PDB entry 4KOP | X-ray diffraction, 1.75 A resolution | chains C and D of the 4 polymer chains in the assembly

== Chain C (and D) ==
Molecule: Single-stranded DNA-binding protein WHY2, mitochondrial
Source organism: Arabidopsis thaliana
Notes: chain D of this document is another copy of the same molecule, construct and numbering; everything in this record applies to it too
UniProt: Q8VYF7 (WHY2_ARATH); residue numbers follow UniProt; this construct covers 45-212
Amino-acid sequence (177 residues; numbered 44 to 220; the number before each row is that of its first residue):
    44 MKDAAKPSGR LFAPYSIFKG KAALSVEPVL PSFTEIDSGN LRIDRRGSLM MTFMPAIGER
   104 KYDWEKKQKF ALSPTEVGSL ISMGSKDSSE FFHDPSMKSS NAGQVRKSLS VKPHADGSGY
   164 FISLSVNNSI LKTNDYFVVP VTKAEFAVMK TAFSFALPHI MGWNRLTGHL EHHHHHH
Unresolved in the structure: 44-52, 139-145, 212-220 (chain D: 44-53, 139-147, 208-220)
Construct notes: expression tag (44, 213-220)
Small-molecule neighbours: MPO (3[N-morpholino]propane sulfonic acid): Phe61, Arg103, Lys104, Tyr105

== Chain C / chain D interface ==
Contacting residue pairs (33; chain C residue first):
  Leu54(C) with Gly205(D); Asn207(D)
  Phe55(C) with Gly205(D); Trp206(D)
  Ala56(C) with Met204(D); Gly205(D), hydrogen bond (backbone-backbone); Trp206(D), hydrogen bond (backbone-side chain)
  Tyr58(C) with Thr118(D), hydrogen bond; Met204(D), hydrophobic; Trp206(D)
  Val69(C) with Trp206(D)
  Pro71(C) with Trp206(D), hydrophobic
  Lys186(C) with Ser125(D), hydrogen bond (side chain-backbone); Asp130(D), salt bridge
  Ala187(C) with Thr118(D); Gly121(D); Ser122(D)
  Glu188(C) with Thr118(D)
  Ala190(C) with Gly121(D); Ser125(D)
  Val191(C) with Pro117(D); Thr118(D); Gly121(D); Met204(D), hydrophobic
  Thr194(C) with Ile124(D); Ser197(D); Leu200(D)
  Ala195(C) with Met204(D), hydrophobic; Trp206(D)
  Phe198(C) with Pro201(D), hydrophobic; Trp206(D); Asn207(D)
  Ala199(C) with Trp206(D), hydrophobic
Interface residues without a listed pair, chain C (20 interface residues in all): Arg53, Pro57, Glu70, Leu92, Phe196
Interface residues without a listed pair, chain D (15 interface residues in all): Arg85

== Summary ==
The interface between chain C and chain D involves 20 residues on one side and 15 on the other, with 4
hydrogen bonds and 1 salt bridge. Among the polar pairs are Lys186(C)-Asp130(D), Ala56(C)-Trp206(D) and
Tyr58(C)-Thr118(D). Chain C binds compound MPO.
Chain C and chain D are both Single-stranded DNA-binding protein WHY2, mitochondrial (Arabidopsis thaliana);
the structure, Crystal Structure of WHY2 from Arabidopsis thaliana, was determined by X-ray diffraction
together with 4KOO and 4KOQ from the same study.
